PDB entry 9DQH | electron microscopy, 2.92 A resolution | chains C and D of the 5 polymer chains in the assembly

== Chain C ==
Protein: Guanine nucleotide-binding protein G(I)/G(S)/G(T) subunit beta-1
Organism: Homo sapiens
UniProtKB: P62873 (GBB1_HUMAN); numbering as in UniProt (aligned over 2-340)
Amino-acid sequence (345 residues; each row starts with the number of its first residue; numbers below 1 keep their minus sign (Gly-4 is residue -4)):
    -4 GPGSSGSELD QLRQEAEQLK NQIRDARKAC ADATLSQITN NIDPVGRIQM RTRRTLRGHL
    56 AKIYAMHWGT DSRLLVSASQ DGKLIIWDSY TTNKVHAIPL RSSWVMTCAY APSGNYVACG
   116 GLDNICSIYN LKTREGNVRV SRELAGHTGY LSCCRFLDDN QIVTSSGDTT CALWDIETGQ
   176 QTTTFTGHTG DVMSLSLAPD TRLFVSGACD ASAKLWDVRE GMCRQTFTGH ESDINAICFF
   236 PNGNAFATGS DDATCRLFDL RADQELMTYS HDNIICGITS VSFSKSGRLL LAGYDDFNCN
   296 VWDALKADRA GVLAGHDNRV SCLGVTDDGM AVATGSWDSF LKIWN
Unresolved in the structure: -4 to 2
Differences from the reference sequence: expression tag (-4 to 1)
UniProt features mapped onto this chain:
  - modified residue: Ser2 (N-acetylserine), His266 (Phosphohistidine)
  - natural variant: Leu30 (L30F: In MRD42; uncertain significance), Arg52 (R52G: In MRD42), Gly64 (G64V: In MRD42), Asp76 (D76E: In MRD42; D76G: In MRD42), Gly77 (G77S: In MRD42), Lys78 (K78R: In MRD42), Ile80 (I80N: In MRD42; I80T: In MRD42), His91 (H91R: In MRD42; uncertain significance), Ala92 (A92T: In MRD42), Pro94 (P94S: In MRD42), Leu95 (L95P: In MRD42), Arg96 (R96L: In MRD42), 5 further natural variant entries in UniProt

== Chain D ==
Protein: Guanine nucleotide-binding protein G(I)/G(S)/G(O) subunit gamma-2
Organism: Homo sapiens
UniProtKB: P59768 (GBG2_HUMAN); residue numbers follow UniProt; this construct covers 1-71
Amino-acid sequence (71 residues; each row starts with the number of its first residue):
     1 MASNNTASIA QARKLVEQLK MEANIDRIKV SKAAADLMAY CEAHAKEDPL LTPVPASENP
    61 FREKKFFCAI L
Unresolved in the structure: 1-10, 62-71
UniProt features mapped onto this chain:
  - modified residue: Ala2 (N-acetylalanine), Cys68 (Cysteine methyl ester)
  - lipidation: Cys68 (S-geranylgeranyl cysteine)

== Chain C / chain D interface ==
Pairs across the interface (78):
  Leu7(C) with Val16(D)
  Ala11(C) with Leu19(D)
  Leu14(C) with Val16(D); Leu19(D), hydrophobic
  Gln17(C) with Ala23(D)
  Ile18(C) with Glu22(D); Ala23(D), hydrophobic; Arg27(D)
  Ala21(C) with Arg27(D)
  Cys25(C) with Arg27(D); Ile28(D); Lys29(D); Val30(D), hydrogen bond (backbone-backbone)
  Ala26(C) with Val30(D), hydrophobic
  Asp27(C) with Lys29(D); Val30(D), hydrogen bond (side chain-backbone); Ser31(D), hydrogen bond
  Ala28(C) with Val30(D)
  Leu30(C) with Ala34(D), hydrophobic
  Ile33(C) with Ser31(D); Ala34(D), hydrophobic; Met38(D), hydrophobic
  Ile37(C) with Met38(D), hydrophobic
  Val40(C) with Leu51(D), hydrophobic
  Arg48(C) with Phe61(D)
  Arg49(C) with Pro60(D), hydrogen bond (side chain-backbone); Phe61(D)
  Ser84(C) with Phe61(D)
  Tyr85(C) with Pro60(D); Phe61(D), hydrophobic
  Cys218(C) with Gln18(D)
  Arg219(C) with Glu22(D)
  Gln220(C) with Glu22(D); Ile25(D)
  Thr221(C) with Glu22(D), hydrogen bond (backbone-side chain)
  Phe235(C) with Leu37(D), hydrophobic; Tyr40(D), hydrophobic; Cys41(D), hydrophobic
  Pro236(C) with Tyr40(D)
  Leu252(C) with Leu37(D), hydrophobic
  Asp254(C) with Ala33(D)
  Arg256(C) with Asp26(D); Arg27(D); Ile28(D), hydrogen bond (backbone-backbone); Asp36(D), salt bridge
  Ala257(C) with Arg27(D); Ile28(D); Val30(D), hydrophobic
  Asp258(C) with Arg27(D), salt bridge
  Gln259(C) with Val30(D)
  Leu261(C) with Val30(D), hydrophobic; Leu37(D), hydrophobic
  Ser279(C) with Asp48(D), hydrogen bond
  Lys280(C) with Tyr40(D); Glu47(D); Asp48(D)
  Ser281(C) with Tyr40(D); Cys41(D); His44(D); Asp48(D), hydrogen bond; Leu51(D)
  Gly282(C) with Cys41(D), hydrogen bond (backbone-side chain)
  Arg283(C) with Cys41(D); Leu51(D)
  Leu284(C) with Leu51(D), hydrophobic
  Leu300(C) with Met38(D), hydrophobic; Cys41(D), hydrophobic
  Asp323(C) with Pro49(D)
  Gly324(C) with Pro49(D); Leu50(D)
  Met325(C) with Pro49(D), hydrophobic; Leu50(D)
  Ala326(C) with Phe61(D), hydrophobic
  Val327(C) with Leu50(D), hydrophobic
  Ile338(C) with Phe61(D), hydrophobic
  Asn340(C) with Leu50(D); Asn59(D), hydrogen bond; Phe61(D)
Also at the interface, not in a pair above, chain C (50 interface residues in all): Arg22, Thr34, Asn237, Val320, Trp339
Also at the interface, not in a pair above, chain D (32 interface residues in all): Ala12, Lys20, Ala45, Glu58

== Overview ==
50 residues of chain C and 32 residues of chain D are in contact; the contacts include 10 hydrogen bonds and 2
salt bridges. Among the polar pairs are Arg256(C)-Asp36(D), Asp258(C)-Arg27(D) and Asp27(C)-Val30(D).
Chain C is Guanine nucleotide-binding protein G(I)/G(S)/G(T) subunit beta-1 and chain D is Guanine
nucleotide-binding protein G(I)/G(S)/G(O) subunit gamma-2, both from Homo sapiens; the structure, CryoEM
structure of Gq-coupled MRGPRD with a new agonist EP-2825, was determined by electron microscopy together with
9DQJ from the same study.
